3GZ6 - chains A and D of the 4 polymer chains in the assembly; structure by X-ray diffraction, 2.90 A resolution.

Chain A:
Molecule: MutT/nudix family protein
Organism: Shewanella oneidensis
UniProtKB: Q8EFJ3 (Q8EFJ3_SHEON); residues 1-237 here = UniProt positions 1-237
Amino-acid sequence (240 residues; each row starts with the number of its first residue; numbers below 1 keep their minus sign (Gly-2 is residue -2)):
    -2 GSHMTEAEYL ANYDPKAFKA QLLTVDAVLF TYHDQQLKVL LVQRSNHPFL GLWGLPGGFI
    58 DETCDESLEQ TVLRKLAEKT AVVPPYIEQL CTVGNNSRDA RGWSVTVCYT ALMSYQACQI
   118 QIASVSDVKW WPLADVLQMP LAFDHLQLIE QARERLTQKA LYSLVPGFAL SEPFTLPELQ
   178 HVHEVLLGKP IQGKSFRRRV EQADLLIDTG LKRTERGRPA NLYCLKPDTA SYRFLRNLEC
Disordered / not traced: -2 to 17, 237
Construct notes: expression tag (-2 to 0)
From the paper describing this entry:
  - binding site for the 27-nt DNA strand: Gln189, Lys191, Ser192, Arg194, Arg195, Arg196, Arg213, Arg215, Arg233
  - specificity-determining residues: Gln189, Lys191, Ser192, Arg195 (by similarity / conservation)

Chain D:
Molecule: 27-nt DNA strand
Sequence (27 nucleotides; row label = number of the first residue in the row):
     1 GTAATAGTGT CTTTAAGACA CTATTAC

Chain A / chain D interface:
Contacting residue pairs (19; chain A residue first):
  Gln189(A) with DA18(D), hydrogen bond to the phosphate; DC19(D), base contact
  Lys191(A) with DA18(D), base contact; DC19(D), base contact
  Ser192(A) with DA16(D), sugar contact; DG17(D), hydrogen bond to the phosphate
  Arg195(A) with DA16(D), base contact; DG17(D), hydrogen bond to the base
  Arg196(A) with DA16(D), salt bridge to the phosphate
  Gln199(A) with DA15(D), hydrogen bond to the phosphate
  Gly214(A) with DT25(D), sugar contact
  Arg215(A) with DA23(D), base contact; DT24(D), base contact
  Pro216(A) with DT24(D), phosphate contact; DT25(D), phosphate contact
  Arg233(A) with DA16(D), sugar contact
  Leu235(A) with DG17(D), phosphate contact
  Glu236(A) with DA16(D), phosphate contact; DG17(D), hydrogen bond to the phosphate
Other interface residues (no listed pair), chain A (14 interface residues in all): Thr211, Asn234

In short:
The interface between chain A and chain D involves 14 residues on one side and 8 on the other; the contacts
include 5 hydrogen bonds and 1 salt bridge. Polar contacts include Arg195(A)-DG17(D), Gln189(A)-DA18(D) and
Ser192(A)-DG17(D). From the paper: a binding site for the 27-nt DNA strand at Gln189(A), Lys191(A) and
Ser192(A) among others; specificity determinants Gln189(A), Lys191(A) and Ser192(A) among others.
Chain A is MutT/nudix family protein (Shewanella oneidensis) and chain D is a 27-nt DNA strand; the structure,
Crystal structure of Shewanella oneidensis NrtR complexed with a 27mer DNA, was determined by X-ray
diffraction, deposited together with 3GZ5 and 3GZ8.
